Entry 8QZ3 (X-ray diffraction, 2.40 A resolution); this record covers chains A and D of the 5 polymer chains in the assembly.

# Chain A
Molecule: Potassium channel subfamily K member 10
Source organism: Homo sapiens
Reference sequence: P57789 (KCNKA_HUMAN), isoform P57789-4; residue numbers follow UniProt; this construct covers 75-340
Sequence (274 residues; each row starts with the number of its first residue):
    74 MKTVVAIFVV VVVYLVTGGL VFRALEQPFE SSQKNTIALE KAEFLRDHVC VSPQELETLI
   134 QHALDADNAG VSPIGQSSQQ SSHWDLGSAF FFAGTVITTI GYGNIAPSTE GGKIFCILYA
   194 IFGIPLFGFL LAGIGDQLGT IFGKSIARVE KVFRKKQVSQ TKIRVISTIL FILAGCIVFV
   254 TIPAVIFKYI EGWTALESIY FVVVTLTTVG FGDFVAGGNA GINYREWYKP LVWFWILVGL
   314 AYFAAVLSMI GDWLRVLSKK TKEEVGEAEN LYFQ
Disordered / not traced: 334-347
Construct notes: initiating methionine (74); engineered mutation Gln-149 (Asn in P57789), Gln-152 (Asn in P57789), Gln-153 (Asn in P57789); expression tag (341-347)
Ion coordination: K+ site 1: Thr-172, Thr-281 (shared with 2 residues of chain B); K+ site 2: Thr-172, Ile-173, Thr-281, Val-282 (shared with 4 residues of chain B); K+ site 3: Ile-173, Gly-174, Val-282, Gly-283 (shared with 4 residues of chain B); K+ site 4: Gly-174, Tyr-175, Gly-283, Phe-284 (shared with 4 residues of chain B); K+ site 5: Tyr-175, Phe-284
UniProt features mapped onto this chain:
  - binding site (K(+)): Val-277

# Chain D
Molecule: Nanobody 67
Source organism: Lama glama
Notes: antibody fragment or engineered binder
Sequence (137 residues; numbered 1 to 137; the number before each row is that of its first residue):
     1 QVQLVESGGG LVQAGGSLRL SCAASGRAFS TYVMGWFREA PGKERDFVAT LSRGGAVTYY
    61 ADSVKGRFTI SRDNAKNTVY LQMDSLEPED TAVYYCAARD RLGGAGTATF WGDYDYWGQG
   121 TQVTVSSHHH HHHEPEA
Disordered / not traced: 128-137
Cystine bridges: Cys-22/Cys-96

# How chain A and chain D interact
Pairs across the interface (5; chain A residue first):
  Gly-206(A) with Phe-110(D)
  Asp-209(A) with Phe-110(D); Trp-111(D), hydrogen bond (side chain-backbone); Gly-112(D)
  Thr-213(A) with Glu-44(D)
Other interface residues (no listed pair), chain A (5 interface residues in all): Phe-202, Ala-205
Other interface residues (no listed pair), chain D (5 interface residues in all): Asp-113

# Overview
The chain A/chain D interface involves 5 residues from each chain; the contacts include 1 hydrogen bond. The
hydrogen-bonded pair is Asp-209(A)/Trp-111(D). Thr-172(A) and Thr-281(A) form the K+ site 1. Curated
annotation (UniProt) lists K+-binding residue Val-277(A) on chain A.
Here chain A is Potassium channel subfamily K member 10 (Homo sapiens) and chain D is Nanobody 67 (Lama
glama). Entry 8QZ3 (Crystal structure of human two pore domain potassium ion channel TREK-2 (K2P10.1) in
complex with an ...) was determined by X-ray diffraction (same publication as 8QZ1, 8QZ2 and 8QZ4).
